PDB entry 6N88 | electron microscopy, 6.20 A resolution (low resolution: residue-level contacts below are approximate; hydrogen-bond / salt-bridge calls are withheld) | chains A and B of the 3 polymer chains in the assembly

Chain A:
Protein: MGC52556 protein
Source organism: Xenopus laevis
Reference sequence: O42480 (O42480_XENLA); residues 1-1038 here = UniProt positions 1-1038
Sequence (1038 residues; row label = number of the first residue in the row):
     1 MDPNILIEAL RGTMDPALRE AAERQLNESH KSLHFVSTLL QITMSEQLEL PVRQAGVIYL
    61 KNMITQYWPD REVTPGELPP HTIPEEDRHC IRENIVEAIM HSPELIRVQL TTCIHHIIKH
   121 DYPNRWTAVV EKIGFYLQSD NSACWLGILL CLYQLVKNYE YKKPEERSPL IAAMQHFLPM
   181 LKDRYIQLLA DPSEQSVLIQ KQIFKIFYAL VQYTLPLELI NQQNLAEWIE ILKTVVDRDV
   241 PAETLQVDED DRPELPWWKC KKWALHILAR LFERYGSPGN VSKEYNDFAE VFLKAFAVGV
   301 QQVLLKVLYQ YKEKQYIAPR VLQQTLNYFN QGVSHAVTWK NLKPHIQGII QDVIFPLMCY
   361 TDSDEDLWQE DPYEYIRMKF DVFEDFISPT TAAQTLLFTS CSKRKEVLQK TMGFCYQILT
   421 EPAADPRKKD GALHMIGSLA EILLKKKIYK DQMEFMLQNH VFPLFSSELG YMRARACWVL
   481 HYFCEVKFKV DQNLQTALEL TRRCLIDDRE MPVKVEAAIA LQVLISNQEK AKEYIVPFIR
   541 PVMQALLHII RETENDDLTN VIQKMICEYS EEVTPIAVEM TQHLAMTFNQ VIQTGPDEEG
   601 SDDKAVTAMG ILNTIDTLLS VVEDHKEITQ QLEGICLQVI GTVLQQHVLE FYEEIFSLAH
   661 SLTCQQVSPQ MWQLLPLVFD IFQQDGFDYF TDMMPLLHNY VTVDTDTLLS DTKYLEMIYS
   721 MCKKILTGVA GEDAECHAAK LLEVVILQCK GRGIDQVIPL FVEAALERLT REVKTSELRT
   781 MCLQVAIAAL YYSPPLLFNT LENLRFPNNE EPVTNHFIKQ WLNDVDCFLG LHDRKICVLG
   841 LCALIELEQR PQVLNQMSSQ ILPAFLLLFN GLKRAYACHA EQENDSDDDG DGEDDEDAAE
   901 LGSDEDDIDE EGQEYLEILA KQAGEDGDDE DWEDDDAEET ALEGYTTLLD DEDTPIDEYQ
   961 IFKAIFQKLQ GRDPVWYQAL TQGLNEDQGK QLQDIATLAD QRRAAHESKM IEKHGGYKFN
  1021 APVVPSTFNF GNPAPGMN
Unresolved in the structure: 1-282, 371-380, 871-957, 999-1038
What the authors report for this chain:
  - mutagenesis - G1015A/G1016A, F1019S (Kd 1.22 uM), F1028S/F1030S (7-fold): decreased binding to Importin subunit beta-1 (chain B)
  - mutagenesis - F1019S, F1028S/F1030S: decreased localization to H1.0 import
  - mutagenesis - G1015A/G1016A: decreased localization to nuclear transport

Chain B:
Protein: Importin subunit beta-1
Source organism: Homo sapiens
Reference sequence: Q14974 (IMB1_HUMAN); residues 1-876 here = UniProt positions 1-876
Sequence (876 residues; each row starts with the number of its first residue):
     1 MELITILEKT VSPDRLELEA AQKFLERAAV ENLPTFLVEL SRVLANPGNS QVARVAAGLQ
    61 IKNSLTSKDP DIKAQYQQRW LAIDANARRE VKNYVLQTLG TETYRPSSAS QCVAGIACAE
   121 IPVNQWPELI PQLVANVTNP NSTEHMKEST LEAIGYICQD IDPEQLQDKS NEILTAIIQG
   181 MRKEEPSNNV KLAATNALLN SLEFTKANFD KESERHFIMQ VVCEATQCPD TRVRVAALQN
   241 LVKIMSLYYQ YMETYMGPAL FAITIEAMKS DIDEVALQGI EFWSNVCDEE MDLAIEASEA
   301 AEQGRPPEHT SKFYAKGALQ YLVPILTQTL TKQDENDDDD DWNPCKAAGV CLMLLATCCE
   361 DDIVPHVLPF IKEHIKNPDW RYRDAAVMAF GCILEGPEPS QLKPLVIQAM PTLIELMKDP
   421 SVVVRDTAAW TVGRICELLP EAAINDVYLA PLLQCLIEGL SAEPRVASNV CWAFSSLAEA
   481 AYEAADVADD QEEPATYCLS SSFELIVQKL LETTDRPDGH QNNLRSSAYE SLMEIVKNSA
   541 KDCYPAVQKT TLVIMERLQQ VLQMESHIQS TSDRIQFNDL QSLLCATLQN VLRKVQHQDA
   601 LQISDVVMAS LLRMFQSTAG SGGVQEDALM AVSTLVEVLG GEFLKYMEAF KPFLGIGLKN
   661 YAEYQVCLAA VGLVGDLCRA LQSNIIPFCD EVMQLLLENL GNENVHRSVK PQILSVFGDI
   721 ALAIGGEFKK YLEVVLNTLQ QASQAQVDKS DYDMVDYLNE LRESCLEAYT GIVQGLKGDQ
   781 ENVHPDVMLV QPRVEFILSF IDHIAGDEDH TDGVVACAAG LIGDLCTAFG KDVLKLVEAR
   841 PMIHELLTEG RRSKTNKAKT LATWATKELR KLKNQA
Unresolved in the structure: 874-876
What the authors report for this chain:
  - mutagenesis - L174S/T175A/I178D/E214A/F217A/I218D: abolished binding to MGC52556 protein (chain A)
  - mutagenesis - L174S/T175A/I178D/E214A/F217A/I218D: unchanged binding to Histone H1.0

Interface between chain A and chain B:
Contacting residue pairs - 2 pairs, chain A then chain B:
  W339(A) with K859(B); T860(B)
Interface residues without a listed pair, chain A (3 interface residues in all): K340, N341
Interface residues without a listed pair, chain B (3 interface residues in all): A858

Summary:
Chain A and chain B each contribute 3 residues to their interface. The paper reports that G1015A/G1016A,
F1019S and F1028S/F1030S of chain A reduce binding to Importin subunit beta-1 (chain B); F1019S and
F1028S/F1030S of chain A reduce localization to H1.0 import.
Here chain A is MGC52556 protein (Xenopus laevis) and chain B is Importin subunit beta-1 (Homo sapiens). Entry
6N88 (Cryo-EM structure of the Importin7:Importin beta:Histone H1.0 complex) was determined by electron
microscopy, deposited together with 6N89.
